PDB entry 9GUI | X-ray diffraction, 3.00 A resolution | chains A and D of the 6 polymer chains in the assembly

Chain A:
Protein: Global nitrogen regulator
From: Synechococcus elongatus PCC 7942
UniProtKB: P29283 (NTCA_SYNE7); residue numbers follow UniProt; this construct covers 1-222
Amino-acid sequence (222 residues; row label = number of the first residue in the row):
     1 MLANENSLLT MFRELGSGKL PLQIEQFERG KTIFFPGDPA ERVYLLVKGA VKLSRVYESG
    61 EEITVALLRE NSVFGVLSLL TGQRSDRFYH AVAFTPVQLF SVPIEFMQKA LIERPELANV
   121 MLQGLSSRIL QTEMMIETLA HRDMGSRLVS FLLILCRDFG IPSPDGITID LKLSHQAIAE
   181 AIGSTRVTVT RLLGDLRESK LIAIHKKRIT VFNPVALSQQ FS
Disordered / not traced: 1-5, 220-222
Ligand contacts:
  - 2-oxoglutaric acid (AKG), molecule 1: Phe34, Leu53, Phe74, Gly75, Val76, Leu77, Arg87, Phe88, Tyr89, Arg128
  - 2-oxoglutaric acid (AKG), molecule 2: Ile129, Leu130, Glu133
Swiss-Prot annotation at these positions:
  - DNA-binding region: His175 to Gly194 (H-T-H motif)
  - binding site (a nucleoside 3',5'-cyclic phosphate): Asn6 to Arg128
What the authors report for this chain:
  - binding site for the 14-nt DNA strand: His175, Arg186, Val187, Thr190, Arg191, Arg197, Lys207
  - specificity-determining residues: Arg186, Val187, Thr190, Arg191
  - binding site for the 17-nt DNA strand (chain D): Arg191
  - mutagenesis - V187E: abolished binding to target DNA
  - self-association interface (contacts with another copy of this molecule); pairs are residue here / residue on that copy: Arg142-Glu61, Glu133, Glu137
  - binding site for 2-oxoglutaric acid: Glu133
  - allosteric site: Arg142

Chain D:
Molecule: 17-nt DNA strand
Sequence (17 nucleotides; numbered 15 to 31; the number before each row is that of its first residue):
    15 AGCTGATACA TAAAAAT

Interface between chain A and chain D:
Contacting residue pairs (17):
  Arg29(A) - DA29(D)  salt bridge to the phosphate
  Arg142(A) - DT18(D)  phosphate contact
  Asp143(A) - DT18(D)  phosphate contact
  Met144(A) - DT18(D)  hydrogen bond to the phosphate
  Ser184(A) - DG19(D)  hydrogen bond to the phosphate
  Thr185(A) - DG19(D)  hydrogen bond to the phosphate
  Thr185(A) - DA20(D)  phosphate contact
  Arg186(A) - DA22(D)  base contact
  Val187(A) - DT21(D)  base contact
  Val187(A) - DA22(D)  base contact
  Thr188(A) - DT18(D)  sugar contact
  Thr188(A) - DG19(D)  hydrogen bond to the phosphate
  Arg191(A) - DT18(D)  base contact
  Arg191(A) - DG19(D)  hydrogen bond to the base
  Arg191(A) - DA20(D)  base contact
  Lys206(A) - DA28(D)  phosphate contact
  Lys207(A) - DA28(D)  phosphate contact
Also at the interface, not in a pair above, chain A (15 interface residues in all): Gly145, Gly183, Leu192
Also at the interface, not in a pair above, chain D (8 interface residues in all): DC17

Overview:
Chain A and chain D form an interface of 15 and 8 residues respectively; the contacts include 5 hydrogen bonds
and 1 salt bridge. Polar pairs include Arg191(A)-DG19(D), Met144(A)-DT18(D) and Ser184(A)-DG19(D). From the
paper: a binding site for the 14-nt DNA strand at His175(A), Arg186(A) and Val187(A) among others; V187E of
chain A abolishes binding to target DNA.
Chain A is Global nitrogen regulator (Synechococcus elongatus PCC 7942) and chain D is a 17-nt DNA strand; the
structure, Crystal structure of transcription factor NtcA from Synechococcus elongatus in complex with its
target DNA, was determined by X-ray diffraction, deposited together with 9GQU, 9GUG, 9GUH, 9GUJ and 9GUK.
